Entry 3UBY (X-ray diffraction, 2.00 A resolution); this record covers chains A and C of the 3 polymer chains in the assembly.

# Chain A
Name: DNA-3-methyladenine glycosylase
Source organism: Homo sapiens
Notes: EC 3.2.2.21; fragment: delta79aag
UniProtKB: P29372 (3MG_HUMAN); numbering as in UniProt (aligned over 84-298)
Amino-acid sequence (219 residues; row label = number of the first residue in the row):
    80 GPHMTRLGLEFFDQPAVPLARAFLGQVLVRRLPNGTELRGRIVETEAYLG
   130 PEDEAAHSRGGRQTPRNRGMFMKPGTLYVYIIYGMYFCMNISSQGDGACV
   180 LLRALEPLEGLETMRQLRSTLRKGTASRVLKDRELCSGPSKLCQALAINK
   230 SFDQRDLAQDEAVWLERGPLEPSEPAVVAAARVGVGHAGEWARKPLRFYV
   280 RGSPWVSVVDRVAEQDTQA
Unresolved in the structure: 201-208, 265-266, 294-298
Sequence notes: expression tag (80-83)
Curated features (UniProtKB/Swiss-Prot):
  - modified residue: Ser252 (Phosphoserine)
From the paper describing this entry:
  - binding site for the 13-nt DNA strand: Tyr162, Met164
  - binding site for the 13-nt DNA strand (chain C): Ala134 to His136, Tyr162, Arg182, Arg197, Arg207, Ser219, Lys220

# Chain C
Molecule: 13-nt DNA strand
Sequence (13 nucleotides; numbered 1 to 13; the number before each row is that of its first residue):
     1 GACATGXTTGCCT
Unresolved in the structure: 12-13
Modified positions: EDC (N3,N4-etheno-2'-deoxycytidine-5'-monophosphate) at position 7

# Chain A / chain C interface
Residue-residue contacts (34):
  Tyr127(A) with EDC_7(C), hydrogen bond to the sugar
  Ala134(A) with EDC_7(C), base contact
  Ala135(A) with EDC_7(C), base contact
  His136(A) with EDC_7(C), salt bridge to the phosphate
  Met149(A) with EDC_7(C), base contact
  Tyr157(A) with EDC_7(C), base contact
  Tyr159(A) with EDC_7(C), hydrogen bond to the phosphate
  Ile161(A) with DG6(C), phosphate contact; EDC_7(C), phosphate contact; DT8(C), sugar contact
  Tyr162(A) with DG6(C), sugar contact; DT8(C), stacking on the base
  Gly163(A) with DG6(C), base contact
  Tyr165(A) with DT8(C), base contact; DT9(C), sugar contact
  Cys167(A) with EDC_7(C), sugar contact; DT8(C), sugar contact
  Asn169(A) with EDC_7(C), base contact
  Cys178(A) with EDC_7(C), base contact
  Leu180(A) with EDC_7(C), base contact
  Arg182(A) with EDC_7(C), phosphate contact; DT8(C), salt bridge to the phosphate
  Arg197(A) with DG10(C), salt bridge to the phosphate
  Gly217(A) with DT9(C), phosphate contact
  Pro218(A) with DT8(C), phosphate contact; DT9(C), phosphate contact
  Ser219(A) with DT8(C), hydrogen bond to the phosphate; DT9(C), hydrogen bond to the phosphate
  Lys220(A) with DT9(C), hydrogen bond to the phosphate; DG10(C), phosphate contact
  Val262(A) with EDC_7(C), sugar contact; DT8(C), phosphate contact
  Gly263(A) with EDC_7(C), sugar contact; DT8(C), phosphate contact
Also at the interface, not in a pair above, chain A (24 interface residues in all): Glu125

# Overview
24 residues of chain A and 5 residues of chain C are in contact; the contacts include 5 hydrogen bonds, 3 salt
bridges and 1 aromatic stacking contact. Polar contacts include Tyr127(A)-EDC_7(C), Tyr159(A)-EDC_7(C) and
Ser219(A)-DT8(C). From the paper: a binding site for the 13-nt DNA strand (chain C) at Ala134(A), Tyr162(A)
and Arg182(A) among others; a binding site for the 13-nt DNA strand at Tyr162(A) and Met164(A).
Here chain A is DNA-3-methyladenine glycosylase (Homo sapiens) and chain C is a 13-nt DNA strand. Entry 3UBY
(Crystal structure of human alklyadenine DNA glycosylase in a lower and higher-affinity complex with DNA) was
determined by X-ray diffraction.
